PDB entry 3DL7 | X-ray diffraction, 2.50 A resolution | chains A and B

== Chain A (and B) ==
Protein: Acetylcholinesterase
From: Mus musculus
Notes: EC 3.1.1.7; chain B of this document is another copy of the same molecule, construct and numbering; everything in this record applies to it too
UniProt: P21836 (ACES_MOUSE); residues 1-543 here correspond to UniProt positions 32-574 (UniProt number = residue number + 31)
Amino-acid sequence (549 residues; row label = number of the first residue in the row):
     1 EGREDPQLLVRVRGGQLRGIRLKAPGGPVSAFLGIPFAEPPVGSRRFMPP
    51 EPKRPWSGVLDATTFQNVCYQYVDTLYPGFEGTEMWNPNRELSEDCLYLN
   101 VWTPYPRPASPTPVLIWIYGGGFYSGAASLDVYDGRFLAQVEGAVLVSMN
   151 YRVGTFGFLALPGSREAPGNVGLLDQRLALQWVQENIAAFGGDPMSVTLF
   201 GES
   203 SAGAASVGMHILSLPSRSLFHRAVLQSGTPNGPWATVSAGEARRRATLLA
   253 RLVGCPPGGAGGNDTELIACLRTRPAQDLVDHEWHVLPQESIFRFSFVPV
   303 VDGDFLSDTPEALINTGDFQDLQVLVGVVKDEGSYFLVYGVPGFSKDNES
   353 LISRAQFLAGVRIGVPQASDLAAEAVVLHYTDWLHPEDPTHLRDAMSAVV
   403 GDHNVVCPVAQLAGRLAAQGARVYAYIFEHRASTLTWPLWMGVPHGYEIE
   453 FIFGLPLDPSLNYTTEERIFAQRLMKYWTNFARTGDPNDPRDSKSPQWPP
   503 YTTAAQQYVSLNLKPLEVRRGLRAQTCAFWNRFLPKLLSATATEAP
Disordered / not traced: 259-264, 544-548 (chain B: 1-3, 258-264, 496, 545-548)
Construct notes: microheterogeneity S203 (Ser234 in P21836), S203 (Ser234 in P21836)
Modified residues: S203 (O-[N,N-dimethylphosphoramidate]-L-serine; SEN)
Swiss-Prot annotation at these positions:
  - active site (Charge relay system): E334, H447
  - glycosylation (N-linked (GlcNAc...) asparagine): N265, N350, N464
Cystine bridges: C69-C96, C257-C272, C409-C529
Glycans and other covalent adducts: N-acetylglucosamine (NAG) linked to N464

== Interface between chain A and chain B ==
Pairs across the interface (34; chain A residue first):
  L373(A) - F535(B)  hydrophobic
  L373(A) - K538(B)
  E376(A) - K538(B)
  A377(A) - F535(B)  hydrophobic
  L380(A) - A530(B)
  L380(A) - R534(B)
  L380(A) - F535(B)  hydrophobic
  H381(A) - Q527(B)
  T383(A) - Q527(B)  hydrogen bond (backbone-side chain)
  D384(A) - Q527(B)
  W385(A) - Q508(B)  hydrogen bond (backbone-side chain)
  W385(A) - A526(B)
  W385(A) - Q527(B)  hydrogen bond (backbone-side chain)
  W385(A) - A530(B)
  W385(A) - R534(B)
  L386(A) - A506(B)
  L386(A) - Q508(B)
  L386(A) - R522(B)
  H387(A) - R522(B)
  Q508(A) - W385(B)  hydrogen bond (side chain-backbone)
  R522(A) - L386(B)
  R522(A) - H387(B)
  A526(A) - W385(B)
  Q527(A) - H381(B)
  Q527(A) - T383(B)  hydrogen bond (side chain-backbone)
  Q527(A) - D384(B)
  Q527(A) - W385(B)  hydrogen bond (side chain-backbone)
  A530(A) - W385(B)
  R534(A) - L380(B)
  R534(A) - W385(B)
  F535(A) - A377(B)  hydrophobic
  F535(A) - L380(B)  hydrophobic
  L539(A) - L373(B)  hydrophobic
  L539(A) - L539(B)  hydrophobic
Other interface residues (no listed pair), chain A (21 interface residues in all): A506, G523, K538
Other interface residues (no listed pair), chain B (20 interface residues in all): E376

== Overview ==
21 residues of chain A and 20 residues of chain B are in contact; the contacts include 6 hydrogen bonds. Polar
pairs include T383(A)-Q527(B), W385(A)-Q508(B) and W385(A)-Q527(B). Curated annotation (UniProt) lists
active-site residues E334(A) and H447(A) on chain A.
Both chains are Acetylcholinesterase (Mus musculus). Entry 3DL7 (Aged Form of Mouse Acetylcholinesterase
Inhibited by Tabun- Update) was determined by X-ray diffraction, deposited together with 3DJY, 3DKK and 3DL4.
